PDB entry 4JHU | X-ray diffraction, 1.89 A resolution | chain A

Chain A:
Molecule: Laccase
Source organism: Coriolopsis Caperata
Chain sequence (496 residues; numbered 1 to 496; the number before each row is that of its first residue):
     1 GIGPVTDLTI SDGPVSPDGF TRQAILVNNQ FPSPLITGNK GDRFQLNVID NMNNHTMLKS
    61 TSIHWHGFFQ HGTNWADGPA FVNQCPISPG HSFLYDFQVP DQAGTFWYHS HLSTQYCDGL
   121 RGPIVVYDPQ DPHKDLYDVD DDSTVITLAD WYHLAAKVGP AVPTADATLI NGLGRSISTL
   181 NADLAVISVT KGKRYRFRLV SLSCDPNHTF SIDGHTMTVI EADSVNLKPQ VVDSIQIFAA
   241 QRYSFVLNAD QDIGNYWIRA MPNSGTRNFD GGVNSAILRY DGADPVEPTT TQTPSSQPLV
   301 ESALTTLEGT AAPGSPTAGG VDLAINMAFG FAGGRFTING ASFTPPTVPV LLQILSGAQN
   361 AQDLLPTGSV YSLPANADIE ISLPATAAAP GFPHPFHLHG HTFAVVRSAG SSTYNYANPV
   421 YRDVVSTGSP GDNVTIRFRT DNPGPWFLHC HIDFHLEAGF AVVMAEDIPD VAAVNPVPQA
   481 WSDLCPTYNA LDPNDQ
Disulfides: Cys85-Cys485, Cys117-Cys204
Covalent attachments: N-acetylglucosamine (NAG) linked to Asn54, Asn433
Metal / ion sites: Cu ion site 1 near His55 (its only coordinating residue here); Cu ion site 2: His64, His397; Cu ion site 3: His66, His109, His451; Cu ion site 4 near His71 (its only coordinating residue here); Cu ion site 5 near His91 (its only coordinating residue here); Cu ion site 6: His111, His399, His449; Cu ion site 7 near Asp183 (its only coordinating residue here); Cu ion site 8 near Asp322 (its only coordinating residue here); Cu ion site 9 near Asp378 (its only coordinating residue here); Cu ion site 10: His394, Cys450, His455; Cu ion site 11: His401, Asp441; Cu ion site 12 near Asp441 (its only coordinating residue here); 2 more Cu ion sites not listed

In short:
N-acetylglucosamine is covalently linked to Asn54 and Asn433. His64 and His397 form the Cu ion site 2. His66,
His109 and His451 form the Cu ion site 3.
Chain A is Laccase (Coriolopsis Caperata); the structure, T2-depleted laccase from Coriolopsis caperata soaked
with CuCl, was determined by X-ray diffraction together with 4JHV from the same study.
